Entry 2HQC (X-ray diffraction, 3.56 A resolution); this record covers chain A.

# Chain A
Molecule: Acriflavine resistance protein B
Organism: Escherichia coli K12
UniProt: P31224 (ACRB_ECOLI); numbering as in UniProt (aligned over 1-1049)
Sequence (1053 residues; each row starts with the number of its first residue):
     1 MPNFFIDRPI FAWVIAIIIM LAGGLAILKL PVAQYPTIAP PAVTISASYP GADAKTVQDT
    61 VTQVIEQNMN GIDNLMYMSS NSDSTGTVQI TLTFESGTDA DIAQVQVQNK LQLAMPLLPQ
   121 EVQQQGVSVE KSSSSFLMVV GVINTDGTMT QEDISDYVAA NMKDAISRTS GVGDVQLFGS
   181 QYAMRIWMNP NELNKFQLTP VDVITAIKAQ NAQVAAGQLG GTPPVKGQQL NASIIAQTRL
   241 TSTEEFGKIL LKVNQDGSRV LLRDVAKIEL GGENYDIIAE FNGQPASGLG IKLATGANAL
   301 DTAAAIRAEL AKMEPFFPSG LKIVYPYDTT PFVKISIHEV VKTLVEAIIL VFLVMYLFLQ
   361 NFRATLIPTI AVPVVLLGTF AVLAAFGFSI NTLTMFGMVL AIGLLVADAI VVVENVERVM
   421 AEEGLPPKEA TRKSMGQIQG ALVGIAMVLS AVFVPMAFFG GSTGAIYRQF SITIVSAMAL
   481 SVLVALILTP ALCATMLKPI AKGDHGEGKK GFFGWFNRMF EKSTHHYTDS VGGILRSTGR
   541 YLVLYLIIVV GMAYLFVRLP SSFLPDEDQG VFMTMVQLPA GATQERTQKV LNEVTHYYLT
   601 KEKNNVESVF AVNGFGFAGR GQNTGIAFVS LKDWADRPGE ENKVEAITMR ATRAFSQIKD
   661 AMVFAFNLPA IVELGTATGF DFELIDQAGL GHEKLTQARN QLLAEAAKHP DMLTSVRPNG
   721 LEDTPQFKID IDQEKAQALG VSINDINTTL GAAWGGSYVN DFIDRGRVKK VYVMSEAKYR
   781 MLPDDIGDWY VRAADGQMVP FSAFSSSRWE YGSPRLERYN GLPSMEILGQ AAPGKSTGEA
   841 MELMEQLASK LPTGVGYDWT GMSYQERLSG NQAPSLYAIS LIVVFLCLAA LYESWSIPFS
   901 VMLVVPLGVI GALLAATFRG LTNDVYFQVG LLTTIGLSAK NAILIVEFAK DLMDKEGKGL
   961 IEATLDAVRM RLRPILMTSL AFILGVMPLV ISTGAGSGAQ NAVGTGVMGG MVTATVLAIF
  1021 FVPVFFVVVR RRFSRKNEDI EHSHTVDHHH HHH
Disordered / not traced: 1-6, 499-512, 1037-1053
Sequence notes: engineered mutation Ala-407 (Asp in P31224); cloning artifact (1050-1053)
From the paper describing this entry:
  - conformationally variable residues (loop rearrangement, side-chain flip): Ala-384 to Leu-393, Lys-940
  - contacts within the chain: Gly-403/Ala-407, Leu-404/Ala-407

# Overview
The paper reports conformational variability at Ala-384 and Lys-940; contacts within the chain involving
Ala-407, Gly-403 and Leu-404.
Chain A is Acriflavine resistance protein B (Escherichia coli K12); the structure, Conformation of the AcrB
Multidrug Efflux Pump in Mutants of the Putative Proton Relay Pathway, was determined by X-ray diffraction
together with 2HQD, 2HQF and 2HQG from the same study.
